PDB entry 7U7Y | X-ray diffraction, 1.78 A resolution | chains A and T of the 3 polymer chains in the assembly

[Chain A]
Molecule: DNA polymerase eta
Source organism: Homo sapiens
Notes: EC 2.7.7.7
UniProtKB: Q9Y253 (POLH_HUMAN); residues 1-432 here = UniProt positions 1-432
Sequence (435 residues; numbered -2 to 432; the number before each row is that of its first residue; numbers below 1 keep their minus sign (Gly-2 is residue -2)):
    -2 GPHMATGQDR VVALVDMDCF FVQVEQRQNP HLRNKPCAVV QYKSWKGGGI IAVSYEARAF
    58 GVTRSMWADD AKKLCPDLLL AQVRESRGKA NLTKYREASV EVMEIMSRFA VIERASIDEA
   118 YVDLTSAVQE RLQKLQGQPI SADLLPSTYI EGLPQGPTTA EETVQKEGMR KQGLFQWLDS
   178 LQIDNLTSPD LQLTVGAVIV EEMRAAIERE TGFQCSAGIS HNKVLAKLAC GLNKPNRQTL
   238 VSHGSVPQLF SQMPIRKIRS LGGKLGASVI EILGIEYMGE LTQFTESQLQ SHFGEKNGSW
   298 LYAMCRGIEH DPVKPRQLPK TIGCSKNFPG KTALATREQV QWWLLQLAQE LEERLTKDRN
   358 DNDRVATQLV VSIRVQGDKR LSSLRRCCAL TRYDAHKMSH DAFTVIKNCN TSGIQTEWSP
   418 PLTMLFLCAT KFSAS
Disordered / not traced: 155-159
Sequence notes: expression tag (-2 to 0)
Metal / ion sites: Mn2+ site 1: Asp13, Asp115, Glu116 (together with XG4) (shared with 1 residue of chain P); Mn2+ site 2: Asp13, Met14 (together with XG4)
Small-molecule neighbours: XG4 (2'-deoxy-5'-O-[(R)-hydroxy{[(R)-hydroxy(phosphonooxy)phosphoryl]amino}phosphoryl]guanosine): Asp13, Met14, Asp15, Cys16, Phe17, Phe18, Gln38, Ile48, Ala49, Tyr52, Arg55, Arg61, Leu89, Ile114, Asp115, Lys231
Curated features (UniProtKB/Swiss-Prot):
  - binding site (Mg(2+)): Asp13, Met14, Asp115, Glu116
  - binding site (Mn(2+)): Asp13, Met14, Asp115, Glu116
  - binding site (a 2'-deoxyribonucleoside 5'-triphosphate): Arg61
  - natural variant: Val37 (deletion: In XPV), Leu75 (deletion: In XPV), Arg93 (R93P: In XPV), Arg111 (R111H: In XPV), Thr122 (T122P: In XPV), Gly153 (G153D: In a breast cancer sample), Thr191 (T191P: In XPV), Gly263 (G263V: In XPV), Val266 (V266D: In XPV), Gly295 (G295R: In XPV), Arg361 (R361S: In XPV)
  - mutagenesis: Tyr52 (Y52A/F: Reduces DNA polymerase activity; Y52E: Reduces DNA polymerase activity. Increases fidelity of replication and reduces translesion bypass), Arg61 (R61A: Reduces enzymatic activity by two-thirds), Ser62 (S62G: Increased DNA polymerase activity and translesion bypass compared to wild-type), Ala68 (A68S/V: Severe reduction in thymine dimer translesion bypass), Asn324 to Pro326 (Reduces binding to chromatin and to monoubiquitinated PCNA. Abolishes binding to monoubiquitinated PCNA; when associated with 705-E--H-713 Del)

[Chain T]
Molecule: 12-nt DNA strand
Sequence (12 nucleotides; numbered 1 to 12; the number before each row is that of its first residue):
     1 CATTATGACG CT
Small-molecule neighbours: XG4 (2'-deoxy-5'-O-[(R)-hydroxy{[(R)-hydroxy(phosphonooxy)phosphoryl]amino}phosphoryl]guanosine): DT3, DT4, DA5

[Interface between chain A and chain T]
Contacting residue pairs (41):
  Gln38(A) - DT4(T)  hydrogen bond to the base
  Gln38(A) - DA5(T)  sugar contact
  Tyr39(A) - DT4(T)  phosphate contact
  Tyr39(A) - DA5(T)  hydrogen bond to the phosphate
  Trp42(A) - DA2(T)  stacking on the base
  Arg61(A) - DT3(T)  hydrogen bond to the base
  Arg61(A) - DT4(T)  hydrogen bond to the base
  Ser62(A) - DT3(T)  hydrogen bond to the base
  Trp64(A) - DT3(T)  sugar contact
  Lys86(A) - DT6(T)  salt bridge to the phosphate
  Ala87(A) - DA5(T)  sugar contact
  Leu89(A) - DA5(T)  phosphate contact
  Leu89(A) - DT6(T)  phosphate contact
  Arg93(A) - DT6(T)  salt bridge to the phosphate
  Arg93(A) - DG7(T)  salt bridge to the phosphate
  Lys293(A) - DG10(T)  salt bridge to the phosphate
  Lys311(A) - DC9(T)  salt bridge to the phosphate
  Arg313(A) - DA8(T)  salt bridge to the phosphate
  Pro316(A) - DA8(T)  phosphate contact
  Lys317(A) - DA8(T)  hydrogen bond to the phosphate
  Lys317(A) - DC9(T)  salt bridge to the phosphate
  Thr318(A) - DG7(T)  sugar contact
  Thr318(A) - DA8(T)  hydrogen bond to the phosphate
  Ile319(A) - DG7(T)  phosphate contact
  Gly320(A) - DT6(T)  phosphate contact
  Gly320(A) - DG7(T)  hydrogen bond to the phosphate
  Cys321(A) - DT6(T)  phosphate contact
  Ser322(A) - DA5(T)  sugar contact
  Ser322(A) - DT6(T)  hydrogen bond to the phosphate
  Lys323(A) - DA5(T)  phosphate contact
  Asn324(A) - DT4(T)  hydrogen bond to the phosphate
  Asn324(A) - DA5(T)  hydrogen bond to the phosphate
  Pro326(A) - DC1(T)  phosphate contact
  Pro326(A) - DA2(T)  phosphate contact
  Pro326(A) - DT4(T)  phosphate contact
  Gly327(A) - DC1(T)  hydrogen bond to the phosphate
  Gly327(A) - DA2(T)  phosphate contact
  Thr329(A) - DA2(T)  base contact
  Arg351(A) - DT6(T)  salt bridge to the phosphate
  Arg351(A) - DG7(T)  salt bridge to the phosphate
  Leu378(A) - DT6(T)  base contact
Also at the interface, not in a pair above, chain A (32 interface residues in all): Gly46, Ile48, Glu110, Glu347, Phe423
Also at the interface, not in a pair above, chain T (11 interface residues in all): DC11

[In short]
32 residues of chain A and 11 residues of chain T are in contact, with 12 hydrogen bonds, 9 salt bridges and 1
aromatic stacking contact. Among the polar pairs are Gln38(A)-DT4(T), Arg61(A)-DT3(T) and Arg61(A)-DT4(T).
Compound XG4 is bound between chain A and chain T.
Here chain A is DNA polymerase eta (Homo sapiens) and chain T is a 12-nt DNA strand. Entry 7U7Y (Human DNA
polymerase eta-DNA-dGMPNPP ternary mismatch complex in 0.06 mM Mn2+ for 600s) was determined by X-ray
diffraction (same publication as 7U72, 7U73, 7U74, 7U75, 7U76, 7U77 and 26 further entries).
